PDB entry 7SN7 | electron microscopy, 4.20 A resolution (low resolution: residue-level contacts below are approximate; hydrogen-bond / salt-bridge calls are withheld) | chains N and O of the 23 polymer chains in the assembly

[Chain N (and O)]
Name: Flagellin
Source organism: Escherichia coli O127:H6
Notes: chain O of this document is another copy of the same molecule, construct and numbering; everything in this record applies to it too
UniProt: A0A2D0NRN6 (A0A2D0NRN6_ECOLX); residues 3-548 here = UniProt positions 3-548
Sequence (546 residues; each row starts with the number of its first residue):
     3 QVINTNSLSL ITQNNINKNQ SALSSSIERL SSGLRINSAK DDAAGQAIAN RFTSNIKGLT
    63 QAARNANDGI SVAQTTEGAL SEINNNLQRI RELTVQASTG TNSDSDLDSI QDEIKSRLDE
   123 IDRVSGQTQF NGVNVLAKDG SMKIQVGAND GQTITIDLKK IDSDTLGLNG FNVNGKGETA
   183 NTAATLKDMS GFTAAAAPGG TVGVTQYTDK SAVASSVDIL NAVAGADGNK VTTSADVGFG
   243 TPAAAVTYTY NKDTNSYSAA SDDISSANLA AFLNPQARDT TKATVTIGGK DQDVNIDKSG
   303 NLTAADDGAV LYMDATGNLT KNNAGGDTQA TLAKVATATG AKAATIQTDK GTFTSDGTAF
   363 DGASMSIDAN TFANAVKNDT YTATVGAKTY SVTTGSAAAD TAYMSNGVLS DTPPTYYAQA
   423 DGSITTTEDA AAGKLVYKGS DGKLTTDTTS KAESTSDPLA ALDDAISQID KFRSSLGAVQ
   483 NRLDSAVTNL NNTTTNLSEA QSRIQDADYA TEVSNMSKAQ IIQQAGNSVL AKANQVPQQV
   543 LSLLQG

[How chain N and chain O interact]
Residue-residue contacts - 40 pairs, chain N then chain O:
  I289(N) - N324(O)
  I289(N) - A326(O)
  K292(N) - V312(O)
  K292(N) - Y314(O)
  K292(N) - N325(O)
  K292(N) - A326(O)
  Q294(N) - N325(O)
  Y314(N) - K292(O)
  D316(N) - N320(O)
  D316(N) - T322(O)
  A317(N) - A317(O)
  A317(N) - N320(O)
  T318(N) - T318(O)
  T318(N) - N320(O)
  N320(N) - D316(O)
  T322(N) - D316(O)
  T322(N) - T322(O)
  T322(N) - K323(O)
  T322(N) - N324(O)
  K323(N) - K323(O)
  K323(N) - N324(O)
  N324(N) - Q294(O)
  N324(N) - T322(O)
  N324(N) - K323(O)
  N325(N) - K292(O)
  N325(N) - D293(O)
  N325(N) - Q294(O)
  A326(N) - V287(O)
  A326(N) - T288(O)
  A326(N) - I289(O)
  A326(N) - K292(O)
  A326(N) - D293(O)
  A326(N) - Q294(O)
  G327(N) - I289(O)
  G327(N) - K292(O)
  G327(N) - T322(O)
  G328(N) - N320(O)
  G328(N) - T322(O)
  D329(N) - K292(O)
  D329(N) - N320(O)
Other interface residues (no listed pair), chain N (18 interface residues in all): D293, T330
Other interface residues (no listed pair), chain O (20 interface residues in all): G290, G328, K344

[Overview]
Chain N and chain O form an interface of 18 and 20 residues respectively.
Chain N and chain O are both Flagellin (Escherichia coli O127:H6); the structure, Cryo-EM structure of the
enteropathogenic E. coli O127:H6 flagellar filament, was determined by electron microscopy (same publication
as 7SN4, 7SN9, 7SQD and 7SQJ).
